Entry 8J9X (electron microscopy, 3.00 A resolution); this record covers chains A and B of the 6 polymer chains in the assembly.

[Chain A (and B)]
Molecule: DNA topoisomerase 2
Organism: African swine fever virus
Notes: chain B of this document is another copy of the same molecule, construct and numbering; everything in this record applies to it too
UniProtKB: A0A0A1E3Q0 (A0A0A1E3Q0_ASF); numbering as in UniProt (aligned over 1-1192)
Amino-acid sequence (1197 residues; row label = number of the first residue in the row):
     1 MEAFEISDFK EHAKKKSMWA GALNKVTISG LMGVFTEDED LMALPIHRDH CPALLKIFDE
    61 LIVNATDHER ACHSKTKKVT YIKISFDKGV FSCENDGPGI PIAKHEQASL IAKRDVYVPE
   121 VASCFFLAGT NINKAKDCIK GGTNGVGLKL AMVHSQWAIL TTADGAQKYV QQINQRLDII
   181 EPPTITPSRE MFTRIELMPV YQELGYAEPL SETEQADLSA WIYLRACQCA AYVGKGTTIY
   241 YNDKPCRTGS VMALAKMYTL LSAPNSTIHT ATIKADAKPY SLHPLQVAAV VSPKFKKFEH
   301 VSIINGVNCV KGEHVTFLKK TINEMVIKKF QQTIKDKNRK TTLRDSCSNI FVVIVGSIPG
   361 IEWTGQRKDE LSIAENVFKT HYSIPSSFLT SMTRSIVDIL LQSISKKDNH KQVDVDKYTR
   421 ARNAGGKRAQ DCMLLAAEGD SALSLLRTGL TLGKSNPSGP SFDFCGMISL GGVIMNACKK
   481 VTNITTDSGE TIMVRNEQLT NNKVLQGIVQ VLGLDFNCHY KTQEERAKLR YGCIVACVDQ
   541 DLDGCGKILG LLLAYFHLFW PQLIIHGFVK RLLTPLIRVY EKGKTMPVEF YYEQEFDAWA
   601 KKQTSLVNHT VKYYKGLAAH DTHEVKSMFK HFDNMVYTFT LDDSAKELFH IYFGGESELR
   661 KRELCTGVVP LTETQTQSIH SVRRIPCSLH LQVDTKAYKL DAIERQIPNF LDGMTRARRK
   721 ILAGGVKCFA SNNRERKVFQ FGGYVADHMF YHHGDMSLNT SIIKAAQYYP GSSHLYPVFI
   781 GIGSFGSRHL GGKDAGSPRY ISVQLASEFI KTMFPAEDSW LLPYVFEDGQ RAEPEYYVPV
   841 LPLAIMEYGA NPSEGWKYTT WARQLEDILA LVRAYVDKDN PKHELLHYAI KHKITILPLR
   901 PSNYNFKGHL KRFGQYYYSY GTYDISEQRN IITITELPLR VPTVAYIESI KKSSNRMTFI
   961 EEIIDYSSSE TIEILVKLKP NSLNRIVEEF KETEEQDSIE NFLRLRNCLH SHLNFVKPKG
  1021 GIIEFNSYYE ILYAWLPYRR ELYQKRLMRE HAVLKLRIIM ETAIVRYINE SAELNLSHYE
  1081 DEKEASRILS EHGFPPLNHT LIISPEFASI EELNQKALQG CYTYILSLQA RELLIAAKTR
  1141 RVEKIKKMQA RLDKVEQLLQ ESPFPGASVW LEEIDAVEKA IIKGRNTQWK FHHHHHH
Disordered / not traced: 1-414, 1193-1197
Construct notes: expression tag (1193-1197)
Ion coordination: Mg2+ near Asp541 (its only coordinating residue here)
Small-molecule neighbours: Amsacrine (ASW; N-[4-(acridin-9-ylamino)-3-methoxyphenyl]methanesulfonamide): Asp416, Leu470, Gly471, Gly472, Val473, Ile474, Lys503, Val504
What the authors report for this chain:
  - mutagenesis - C72A: decreased catalytic activity

[Chain A / chain B interface]
Contacting residue pairs - 53 pairs, chain A then chain B:
  Ser441(A) - Tyr800(B)
  Lys454(A) - Tyr966(B)  hydrogen bond (side chain-backbone)
  Ala618(A) - Tyr800(B)  hydrophobic
  Asp621(A) - Ile782(B)
  Asp621(A) - Gly783(B)
  Thr622(A) - Gly783(B)
  Asp755(A) - Arg799(B)  salt bridge
  Ile782(A) - Asp621(B)
  Gly783(A) - Asp621(B)
  Gly783(A) - Thr622(B)
  Arg799(A) - Asp755(B)  salt bridge
  Tyr800(A) - Ser441(B)
  Tyr800(A) - Ala618(B)  hydrophobic
  Tyr966(A) - Lys454(B)  hydrogen bond (backbone-side chain)
  Tyr1067(A) - Ala1130(B)
  Ala1072(A) - His1078(B)
  Leu1076(A) - Ala1130(B)
  Ser1077(A) - Leu1133(B)
  His1078(A) - Ala1072(B)
  Tyr1079(A) - Leu1134(B)
  Tyr1079(A) - Ile1135(B)  hydrogen bond (backbone-backbone)
  Glu1080(A) - Leu1134(B)
  Glu1080(A) - Ile1135(B)
  Glu1080(A) - Ala1136(B)  hydrogen bond (backbone-backbone)
  Asp1081(A) - Leu1134(B)
  Glu1082(A) - Arg1131(B)
  Glu1082(A) - Leu1134(B)
  Ile1125(A) - Ala1130(B)
  Leu1126(A) - Gln1129(B)
  Leu1126(A) - Ala1130(B)  hydrogen bond (backbone-backbone)
  Leu1126(A) - Arg1131(B)  hydrogen bond (backbone-backbone)
  Ser1127(A) - Gln1129(B)
  Leu1128(A) - Gln1129(B)
  Leu1128(A) - Ala1130(B)  hydrogen bond (backbone-backbone)
  Gln1129(A) - Leu1126(B)
  Gln1129(A) - Ser1127(B)
  Gln1129(A) - Leu1128(B)
  Gln1129(A) - Gln1129(B)
  Ala1130(A) - Tyr1067(B)
  Ala1130(A) - Leu1076(B)
  Ala1130(A) - Ile1125(B)
  Ala1130(A) - Leu1126(B)  hydrogen bond (backbone-backbone)
  Ala1130(A) - Leu1128(B)  hydrogen bond (backbone-backbone)
  Arg1131(A) - Glu1082(B)
  Arg1131(A) - Leu1126(B)  hydrogen bond (backbone-backbone)
  Leu1133(A) - Ser1077(B)
  Leu1134(A) - Tyr1079(B)
  Leu1134(A) - Glu1080(B)
  Leu1134(A) - Asp1081(B)
  Leu1134(A) - Glu1082(B)
  Ile1135(A) - Tyr1079(B)  hydrogen bond (backbone-backbone)
  Ile1135(A) - Glu1080(B)
  Ala1136(A) - Glu1080(B)  hydrogen bond (backbone-backbone)
Also at the interface, not in a pair above, chain A (40 interface residues in all): Thr448, Arg734, Arg736, Gln740, Asp747, Ser784, Ser968, Asn1075, Arg1140
Also at the interface, not in a pair above, chain B (40 interface residues in all): Thr448, Arg734, Arg736, Gln740, Asp747, Ser784, Ser968, Asn1075, Arg1140

[Summary]
The chain A/chain B interface involves 40 residues from each chain, with 12 hydrogen bonds and 2 salt bridges.
Among the polar pairs are Asp755(A)-Arg799(B), Lys454(A)-Tyr966(B) and Tyr1079(A)-Ile1135(B). Chain A binds
Amsacrine. The paper reports that C72A of chain A reduces catalytic activity.
Both chains are DNA topoisomerase 2 (African swine fever virus). Entry 8J9X (Cryo-EM structure of the African
swine fever virus topoisomerase 2 complexed with Cut02aDNA and m-AMSA (EDI-3)) was determined by electron
microscopy together with 8J9V and 8J9W from the same study.
